PDB entry 7W5Z | electron microscopy, 3.02 A resolution | chains 5b and g of the 116 polymer chains in the assembly

# Chain 5b
Protein: Cytochrome C oxidase subunit Vb protein
From: Tetrahymena thermophila
Reference sequence: Q23FF5 (Q23FF5_TETTS); residue numbers follow UniProt; this construct covers 1-637
Chain sequence (637 residues; each row starts with the number of its first residue):
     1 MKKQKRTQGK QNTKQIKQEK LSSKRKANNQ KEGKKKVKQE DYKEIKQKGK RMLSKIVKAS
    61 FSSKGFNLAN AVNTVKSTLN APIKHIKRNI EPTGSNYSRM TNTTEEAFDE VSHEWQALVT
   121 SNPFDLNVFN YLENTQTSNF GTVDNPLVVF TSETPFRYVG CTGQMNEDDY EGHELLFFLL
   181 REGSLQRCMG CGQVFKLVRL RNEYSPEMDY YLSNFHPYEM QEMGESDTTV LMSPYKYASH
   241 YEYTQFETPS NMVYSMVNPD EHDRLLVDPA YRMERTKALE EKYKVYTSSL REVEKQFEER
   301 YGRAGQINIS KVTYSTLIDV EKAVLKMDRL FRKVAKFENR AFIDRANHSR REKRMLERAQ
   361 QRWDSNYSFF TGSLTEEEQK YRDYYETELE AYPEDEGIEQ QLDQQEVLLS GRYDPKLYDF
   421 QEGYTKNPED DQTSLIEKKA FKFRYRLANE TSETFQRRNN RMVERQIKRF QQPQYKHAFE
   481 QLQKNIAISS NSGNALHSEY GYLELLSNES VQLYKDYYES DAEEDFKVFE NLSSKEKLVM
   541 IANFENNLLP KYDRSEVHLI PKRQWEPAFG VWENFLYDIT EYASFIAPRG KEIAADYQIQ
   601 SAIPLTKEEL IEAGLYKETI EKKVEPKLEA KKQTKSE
Not modelled in the structure: 1-63, 618-637
Modified / non-standard residues: T387 (phosphothreonine; TPO); S520 (phosphoserine; SEP)
Metal / ion sites: Zn2+ site 1: C161, H173, C188, C191; Zn2+ site 2: H240 (shared with 2 residues of chain m)

# Chain g
Protein: Cytochrome c oxidase subunit TT7
From: Tetrahymena thermophila
Reference sequence: Q23DZ5 (Q23DZ5_TETTS); numbering as in UniProt (aligned over 1-318)
Chain sequence (318 residues; row label = number of the first residue in the row):
     1 MFLNRLVKET SKAKRLFSMA QNNFARAGPY NPNRYKDYYI PRTLPKNEEI VEFVQSQHSV
    61 PASPIRNQRH INPVRESGPL PSYDGTYTME DIRAVFYNTT VGRDYCYCQM DPEEIMRRVP
   121 GITRKEAEFI TKLGLSPQEQ VDFAYIAYNI GLDIFYFTNQ MFVARQVVTN SKGEKVEVLW
   181 NAQCYEDIAQ LNVGFAPVLE SVDYHWEIFL WADPPIKPNN DFDLNVPCTW FEYEQEWWME
   241 SCIQEDQFNL PEDERPYNTP RNPHCRKELW RSQDALQEEE LMVNENWYPK NTQYNIYNQP
   301 DFIKPKSGSG AAADDIRI
Not modelled in the structure: 1-25, 307-318

# Chain 5b / chain g interface
Residue-residue contacts (147):
  D109(5b) with N33(g)
  L132(5b) with P214(g), hydrophobic
  T135(5b) with I216(g)
  T137(5b) with N219(g); D221(g)
  S138(5b) with Q68(g); N219(g), hydrogen bond (backbone-backbone); N220(g); D221(g), hydrogen bond (backbone-backbone)
  N139(5b) with R66(g); Q68(g); H70(g); N220(g); L224(g)
  F140(5b) with H70(g), hydrogen bond (backbone-side chain); N220(g); L224(g), hydrogen bond (backbone-backbone); N225(g); V226(g), hydrophobic
  G141(5b) with E76(g)
  T142(5b) with H70(g); E76(g); V226(g)
  V143(5b) with E76(g); V176(g), hydrophobic
  D144(5b) with V74(g); N170(g); S171(g), hydrogen bond
  N145(5b) with N67(g); Q68(g)
  P146(5b) with R66(g), hydrogen bond (backbone-side chain)
  L147(5b) with P218(g), hydrophobic; N220(g)
  V148(5b) with R66(g)
  V149(5b) with I216(g), hydrophobic
  T154(5b) with W211(g); D213(g)
  P155(5b) with W211(g)
  F156(5b) with F195(g), hydrophobic; W211(g), hydrophobic; D213(g)
  R157(5b) with P214(g), hydrogen bond (side chain-backbone); I216(g)
  Y158(5b) with L191(g), hydrophobic; V193(g); I208(g); F209(g), hydrophobic; P215(g); I216(g), hydrogen bond (backbone-backbone)
  V159(5b) with I216(g); P218(g)
  G160(5b) with I216(g), hydrogen bond (backbone-backbone); K217(g); P218(g)
  T162(5b) with K217(g), hydrogen bond
  G163(5b) with N220(g), hydrogen bond (backbone-side chain)
  Q164(5b) with N225(g); V226(g), hydrogen bond (side chain-backbone); P227(g); C228(g)
  M165(5b) with N219(g); N220(g); F222(g); N225(g)
  N166(5b) with F222(g)
  E167(5b) with F222(g)
  Y170(5b) with N219(g), hydrogen bond
  E174(5b) with Y185(g)
  L175(5b) with Y185(g); E186(g), hydrogen bond (backbone-backbone); K217(g)
  L176(5b) with Q183(g); C184(g)
  F177(5b) with Q183(g); C184(g), hydrogen bond (backbone-backbone); I188(g), hydrophobic; L191(g)
  F178(5b) with N181(g); A182(g); Q183(g)
  L179(5b) with N181(g); V193(g), hydrophobic
  R181(5b) with M161(g), hydrogen bond (side chain-backbone); F162(g); G194(g), hydrogen bond (side chain-backbone)
  S184(5b) with E177(g), hydrogen bond
  L185(5b) with V176(g), hydrophobic; E177(g); V178(g); L179(g), hydrogen bond (backbone-backbone)
  Q186(5b) with F162(g); L179(g); N181(g), hydrogen bond
  R187(5b) with E76(g), salt bridge; Q166(g), hydrogen bond; V178(g); L179(g), hydrogen bond (backbone-backbone); W180(g); N181(g); W230(g)
  C188(5b) with Q183(g), hydrogen bond
  M189(5b) with V163(g), hydrophobic; W180(g), hydrophobic; Q183(g); W230(g), hydrogen bond (backbone-side chain)
  C191(5b) with W230(g)
  G192(5b) with W230(g)
  Q193(5b) with N220(g)
  N202(5b) with Y39(g)
  D209(5b) with I65(g)
  Y210(5b) with P64(g); I65(g); R66(g), hydrogen bond (backbone-backbone)
  Y211(5b) with R66(g)
  S213(5b) with I65(g); R66(g), hydrogen bond (side chain-backbone)
  N214(5b) with R66(g); Q68(g)
  M256(5b) with I40(g)
  N258(5b) with D37(g); Y38(g); Y39(g); I40(g), hydrogen bond (side chain-backbone); R42(g)
  P259(5b) with D37(g)
  D260(5b) with R42(g), salt bridge
  E261(5b) with R42(g)
  R275(5b) with L44(g)
  A278(5b) with L44(g), hydrophobic
  L279(5b) with L44(g), hydrophobic
  E281(5b) with N47(g), hydrogen bond
  K282(5b) with L44(g); P45(g); N47(g); I50(g)
  V285(5b) with N47(g); I50(g), hydrophobic; V51(g), hydrophobic
  Y286(5b) with I50(g), hydrophobic; V54(g), hydrophobic
  S289(5b) with V51(g); V54(g)
  L290(5b) with V54(g), hydrophobic; H58(g)
  V293(5b) with V54(g), hydrophobic; H58(g)
  Q296(5b) with Q55(g), hydrogen bond
Other interface residues (no listed pair), chain 5b (74 interface residues in all): G190, V194, F195, P206, L212, V257
Other interface residues (no listed pair), chain g (68 interface residues in all): K36, S63, R69, N72, V168

# Overview
The interface between chain 5b and chain g involves 74 residues on one side and 68 on the other; the contacts
include 29 hydrogen bonds and 2 salt bridges. Polar pairs include R187(5b)-E76(g), D260(5b)-R42(g) and
F140(5b)-H70(g). C161(5b), H173(5b), C188(5b) and C191(5b) coordinate Zn2+ site 1.
Chain 5b is Cytochrome C oxidase subunit Vb protein and chain g is Cytochrome c oxidase subunit TT7, both from
Tetrahymena thermophila; the structure, Cryo-EM structure of Tetrahymena thermophila mitochondrial complex IV,
composite dimer model, was determined by electron microscopy, deposited together with 7TGH.
